PDB entry 7VZA | X-ray diffraction, 2.58 A resolution | chains B and G of the 3 polymer chains in the assembly

[Chain B (and G)]
Name: Putative UDP-N-acetylglucosamine 2-epimerase
From: Streptomyces kasugaensis
Notes: chain G of this document is another copy of the same molecule, construct and numbering; everything in this record applies to it too
UniProtKB: A0A0K1H2R6 (A0A0K1H2R6_STRKA); numbering as in UniProt (aligned over 1-374)
Sequence (375 residues; row label = number of the first residue in the row; numbering starts at 0):
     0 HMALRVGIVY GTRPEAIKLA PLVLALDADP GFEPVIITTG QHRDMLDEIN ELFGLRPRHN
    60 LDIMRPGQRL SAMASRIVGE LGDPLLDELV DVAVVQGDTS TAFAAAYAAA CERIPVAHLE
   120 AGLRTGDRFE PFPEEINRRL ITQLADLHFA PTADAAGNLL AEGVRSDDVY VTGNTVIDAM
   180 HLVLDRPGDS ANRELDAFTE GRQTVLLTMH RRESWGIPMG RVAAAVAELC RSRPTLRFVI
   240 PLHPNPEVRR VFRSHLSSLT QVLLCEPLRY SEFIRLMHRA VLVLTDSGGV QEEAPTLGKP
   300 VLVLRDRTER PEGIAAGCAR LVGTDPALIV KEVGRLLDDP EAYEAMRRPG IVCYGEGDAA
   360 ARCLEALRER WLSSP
Not modelled in the structure: 40-44, 65-66, 185-190 (chain G: 40-43, 185-192, 348-351)
Differences from the reference sequence: expression tag (0)
Ion coordination: Na+: Leu25, Asp26, Asp28, Phe31, Glu32
Ligand contacts: UDP (uridine-5'-diphosphate): Arg12, Pro13, Ile16, Val175, Thr207, His209, Pro240, His242, Pro266, Leu267, Arg268, Tyr269, Phe272, Ile273, Asp285, Ser286, Gly287, Gly288, Val289, Glu292
Reported in the primary citation:
  - binding site for UDP: Arg12, His209, Leu267, Ser286, Gly287, Glu292
  - binding site for UDP: Arg210 (proposed by the authors, not directly observed)
  - catalytic residues: Glu308
  - mutagenesis - E308A, E308Q: abolished catalytic activity
  - mutagenesis - Q95A, Q95E: unchanged catalytic activity
  - mutagenesis - Q95A (Kd 45.2 uM), Q95E (Kd 14.2 uM): increased binding to UDP-GlcNAc

[How chain B and chain G interact]
Residue-residue contacts (56; chain B residue first):
  Arg68(B) with Asp82(G), salt bridge; Glu111(G), salt bridge
  Leu69(B) with Tyr106(G); Cys110(G), hydrophobic
  Ser70(B) with Val77(G); Cys110(G); Glu111(G)
  Ala73(B) with Tyr106(G), hydrophobic
  Ser74(B) with Ser74(G), hydrogen bond (side chain-backbone); Val77(G); Gly78(G)
  Val77(B) with Ser70(G); Ser74(G)
  Gly78(B) with Ser74(G)
  Asp82(B) with Arg68(G), salt bridge
  Phe102(B) with Phe102(G), hydrophobic; Tyr106(G), hydrophobic
  Tyr106(B) with Leu69(G); Ala73(G), hydrophobic; Phe102(G), hydrophobic
  Ala109(B) with Phe131(G)
  Cys110(B) with Leu69(G), hydrophobic
  Glu111(B) with Arg68(G), salt bridge; Ser70(G)
  Arg112(B) with Phe128(G); Phe131(G)
  Arg127(B) with Gln142(G), hydrogen bond (side chain-backbone); Leu143(G), hydrogen bond (side chain-backbone); Ala144(G), hydrogen bond (side chain-backbone); Asp145(G), salt bridge
  Phe128(B) with Arg112(G); Leu143(G); Asp145(G)
  Phe131(B) with Ala109(G); Arg112(G)
  Ile135(B) with Gln142(G); Leu143(G), hydrophobic
  Arg138(B) with Gln142(G), hydrogen bond (side chain-backbone)
  Leu139(B) with Leu139(G); Leu143(G), hydrophobic
  Gln142(B) with Arg127(G), hydrogen bond (backbone-side chain); Ile135(G); Arg138(G), hydrogen bond
  Leu143(B) with Arg127(G), hydrogen bond (backbone-side chain); Phe128(G); Ile135(G), hydrophobic; Leu139(G), hydrophobic
  Ala144(B) with Arg127(G), hydrogen bond (backbone-side chain)
  Asp145(B) with Arg127(G), salt bridge; Phe128(G)
  Ala160(B) with Ala160(G); Glu161(G); Gly162(G), hydrogen bond (backbone-backbone)
  Glu161(B) with Ala160(G); Glu161(G)
  Gly162(B) with Ala160(G), hydrogen bond (backbone-backbone)
Also at the interface, not in a pair above, chain B (29 interface residues in all): Gly81, Leu85
Also at the interface, not in a pair above, chain G (30 interface residues in all): Gly81, Leu85, Leu159

[Overview]
The interface between chain B and chain G involves 29 residues on one side and 30 on the other; the contacts
include 11 hydrogen bonds and 6 salt bridges. Polar contacts include Arg68(B)-Asp82(G), Arg68(B)-Glu111(G) and
Arg127(B)-Asp145(G). The paper reports the catalytic residue Glu308(B); E308A and E308Q of chain B abolish
catalytic activity; 4 substitutions were tested in all.
Both chains are Putative UDP-N-acetylglucosamine 2-epimerase (Streptomyces kasugaensis). Entry 7VZA (The
crystal structure of Non-hydrolyzing UDPGlcNAc 2-epimerase in complex with UDP) was determined by X-ray
diffraction, deposited together with 7VYY and 7VZ6.
